Entry 3Q1E (X-ray diffraction, 1.95 A resolution); this record covers chains C and D of the 4 polymer chains in the assembly.

== Chain C (and D) ==
Name: 5-hydroxyisourate hydrolase
Source organism: Danio rerio
Notes: EC 3.5.2.17; fragment: residues in UNP 20-138; chain D of this document is another copy of the same molecule, construct and numbering; everything in this record applies to it too
Reference sequence: Q06S87 (HIUH_DANRE); residues 1-119 here correspond to UniProt positions 20-138 (UniProt number = residue number + 19)
Chain sequence (119 residues; each row starts with the number of its first residue):
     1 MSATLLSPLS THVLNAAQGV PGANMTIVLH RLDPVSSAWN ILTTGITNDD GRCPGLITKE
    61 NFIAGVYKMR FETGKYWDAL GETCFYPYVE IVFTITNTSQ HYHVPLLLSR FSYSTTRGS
Not modelled in the structure: 1-5 (chain D: 1-3)
Differences from the reference sequence: engineered mutation A16 (Ile35 in Q06S87), T116 (Tyr135 in Q06S87)
Ligand contacts: 3,5,3',5'-tetraiodo-L-thyronine (T44): H12, L14, H103, P105, L106, L107, S114, T115, T116

== Interface between chain C and chain D ==
Contacting residue pairs (47; chain C residue first):
  W39(C) - Y88(D)
  F85(C) - F93(D)
  F85(C) - T94(D)  hydrogen bond (backbone-backbone)
  F85(C) - Y102(D)  hydrophobic
  F85(C) - V104(D)  hydrophobic
  F85(C) - R117(D)
  Y86(C) - I91(D)  hydrophobic
  Y86(C) - V92(D)
  Y86(C) - T115(D)
  Y86(C) - T116(D)
  Y86(C) - R117(D)
  P87(C) - V66(D)  hydrophobic
  P87(C) - V92(D)
  P87(C) - F93(D)
  P87(C) - T94(D)
  Y88(C) - W39(D)
  Y88(C) - V92(D)
  E90(C) - Y113(D)
  I91(C) - Y86(D)  hydrophobic
  I91(C) - Y113(D)
  V92(C) - Y86(D)
  V92(C) - P87(D)
  V92(C) - Y88(D)
  F93(C) - F85(D)
  F93(C) - P87(D)
  T94(C) - F85(D)  hydrogen bond (backbone-backbone)
  T94(C) - P87(D)
  Y102(C) - F85(D)  hydrophobic
  F111(C) - T116(D)  hydrogen bond (backbone-side chain)
  F111(C) - R117(D)  hydrogen bond (backbone-backbone)
  S112(C) - T115(D)
  S112(C) - T116(D)
  Y113(C) - E90(D)
  Y113(C) - I91(D)
  Y113(C) - S114(D)
  Y113(C) - T115(D)  hydrogen bond (backbone-backbone)
  S114(C) - Y113(D)
  S114(C) - S114(D)
  T115(C) - Y86(D)
  T115(C) - S112(D)
  T115(C) - Y113(D)  hydrogen bond (backbone-backbone)
  T116(C) - Y86(D)
  T116(C) - F111(D)  hydrogen bond (side chain-backbone)
  T116(C) - S112(D)
  R117(C) - F85(D)
  R117(C) - Y86(D)
  R117(C) - F111(D)  hydrogen bond (backbone-backbone)
Interface residues without a listed pair, chain C (21 interface residues in all): V66, I95, V104

== In short ==
21 residues of chain C and 20 residues of chain D are in contact, with 8 hydrogen bonds. Polar contacts
include F111(C)-T116(D), F85(C)-T94(D) and F111(C)-R117(D). Ligands of chain C:
3,5,3',5'-tetraiodo-L-thyronine.
Both chains are 5-hydroxyisourate hydrolase (Danio rerio). Entry 3Q1E (Crystal structure of Y116T/I16A double
mutant of 5-hydroxyisourate hydrolase in complex with T4) was determined by X-ray diffraction, deposited
together with 3IWU and 3IWV.
